Entry 3V0M (X-ray diffraction, 1.68 A resolution); this record covers chains A and B.

Chain A (and B):
Name: Histo-blood group ABO system transferase
Source organism: Homo sapiens
Notes: EC 2.4.1.40, 2.4.1.37; fragment: Extracellular catalytic domain; chain B of this document is another copy of the same molecule, construct and numbering; everything in this record applies to it too
UniProt: P16442 (BGAT_HUMAN); numbering as in UniProt (aligned over 64-354)
Chain sequence (298 residues; row label = number of the first residue in the row):
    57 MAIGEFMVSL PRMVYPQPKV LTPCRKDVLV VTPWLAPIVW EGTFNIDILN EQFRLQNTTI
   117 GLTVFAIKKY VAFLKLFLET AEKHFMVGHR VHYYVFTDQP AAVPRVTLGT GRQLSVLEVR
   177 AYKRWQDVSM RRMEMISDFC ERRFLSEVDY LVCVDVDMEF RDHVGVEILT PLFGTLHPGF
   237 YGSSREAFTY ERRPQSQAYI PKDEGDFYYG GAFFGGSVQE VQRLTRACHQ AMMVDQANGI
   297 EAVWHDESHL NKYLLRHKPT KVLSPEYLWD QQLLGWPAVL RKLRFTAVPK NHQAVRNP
Disordered / not traced: 57, 347-354 (chain B: 57, 196-198, 347-354)
Construct notes: expression tag (57-63); engineered mutation G266 (Leu in P16442), A268 (Gly in P16442)
Bound ions: Mn2+: D211, D213 (together with 5-phenyluridine 5'-(trihydrogen diphosphate))
Small-molecule neighbours:
  - 5-phenyluridine 5'-(trihydrogen diphosphate) (5GW): F121, A122, I123, K124, Y126, W181, V184, S185, R188, D211, V212, D213, K346
  - H-antigen acceptor (BHE; octyl 2-O-(6-deoxy-alpha-L-galactopyranosyl)-beta-D-galactopyranoside): H233, P234, G235, F236, S239, T245, Y264, W300, E303, D326, L329, A343, K346
What the authors report for this chain:
  - binding site for 5-phenyluridine 5'-(trihydrogen diphosphate): W181
  - conformationally variable residues (order/disorder transition): C196 to R198

How chain A and chain B interact:
Pairs across the interface - 115 pairs, chain A then chain B:
  F62(A) with Q275(B); E276(B); R279(B)
  M63(A) with L228(B), hydrophobic; E276(B), hydrogen bond (backbone-side chain); K314(B); T316(B)
  V64(A) with R312(B); H313(B)
  S65(A) with R312(B); H313(B)
  L66(A) with R312(B), hydrogen bond (backbone-side chain); K314(B)
  P67(A) with R312(B)
  R68(A) with P257(B); D259(B), salt bridge; E260(B), salt bridge; R312(B)
  M69(A) with E260(B)
  V70(A) with D259(B)
  Y71(A) with R241(B), hydrogen bond (backbone-side chain); D262(B), hydrogen bond; K314(B), hydrogen bond
  P72(A) with R241(B)
  Q73(A) with S239(B), hydrogen bond (side chain-backbone); S240(B); R241(B), hydrogen bond (side chain-backbone); F244(B); D262(B)
  P74(A) with P89(B); D262(B); F263(B), hydrophobic
  K75(A) with L85(B)
  V76(A) with V84(B); L85(B), hydrogen bond (backbone-backbone); W96(B), hydrophobic; Y237(B); F263(B), hydrophobic
  L77(A) with D83(B)
  P79(A) with K82(B); V84(B); L85(B), hydrophobic
  K82(A) with P79(B); K82(B)
  D83(A) with L77(B)
  V84(A) with V76(B); P79(B)
  L85(A) with P74(B), hydrophobic; K75(B); V76(B), hydrogen bond (backbone-backbone)
  V86(A) with V86(B), hydrophobic; V87(B), hydrophobic
  V87(A) with V86(B), hydrophobic
  T88(A) with T99(B)
  P89(A) with P74(B), hydrophobic; T99(B); F100(B); N101(B), hydrogen bond (backbone-backbone)
  W90(A) with L105(B)
  L91(A) with P93(B); T99(B); F100(B), hydrophobic; L105(B), hydrophobic; E223(B); K317(B)
  P93(A) with L91(B)
  W96(A) with V76(B), hydrophobic
  T99(A) with T88(B); P89(B); L91(B)
  F100(A) with P89(B); L91(B), hydrophobic
  N101(A) with P89(B), hydrogen bond (backbone-backbone)
  L105(A) with W90(B); L91(B), hydrophobic
  Q108(A) with K314(B)
  E223(A) with L91(B)
  L228(A) with M63(B), hydrophobic
  Y237(A) with V76(B)
  G238(A) with L77(B)
  S239(A) with Q73(B), hydrogen bond (backbone-side chain)
  S240(A) with Q73(B), hydrogen bond
  R241(A) with Y71(B), hydrogen bond (side chain-backbone); P72(B); Q73(B), hydrogen bond (backbone-side chain)
  F244(A) with Q73(B)
  P257(A) with R68(B)
  D259(A) with R68(B), salt bridge; V70(B)
  E260(A) with R68(B), salt bridge; M69(B)
  D262(A) with Y71(B), hydrogen bond; Q73(B); P74(B)
  F263(A) with P74(B), hydrophobic; V76(B), hydrophobic
  Q275(A) with E61(B); F62(B)
  E276(A) with F62(B); M63(B), hydrogen bond (side chain-backbone)
  R279(A) with F62(B)
  R312(A) with V64(B); S65(B); L66(B), hydrogen bond (side chain-backbone); P67(B); R68(B)
  H313(A) with V64(B); S65(B)
  K314(A) with M63(B); L66(B); Y71(B), hydrogen bond; I104(B); Q108(B)
  T316(A) with M63(B)
  K317(A) with L91(B)
Also at the interface, not in a pair above, chain A (63 interface residues in all): E61, V95, I104, P227, L232, G261, L311, V335
Also at the interface, not in a pair above, chain B (63 interface residues in all): V95, P227, L232, G238, G261, L311, V335

In short:
Chain A and chain B each contribute 63 residues to their interface, with 19 hydrogen bonds and 4 salt bridges.
Polar pairs include R68(A)-D259(B), R68(A)-E260(B) and M63(A)-E276(B). Chain A binds 5-phenyluridine
5'-(trihydrogen diphosphate) and H-antigen acceptor. The paper reports a binding site for 5-phenyluridine
5'-(trihydrogen diphosphate) at W181(A); conformational variability at C196(A).
Chain A and chain B are both Histo-blood group ABO system transferase (Homo sapiens); the structure, Crystal
structure of the Fucosylgalactoside alpha N-acetylgalactosaminyltransferase (GTA, cisAB mutant L266G, G268A)
in complex with a ..., was determined by X-ray diffraction, deposited together with 3V0L, 3V0N, 3V0O, 3V0P and
3V0Q.
